PDB entry 7BSI | electron microscopy, 4.10 A resolution (low resolution: residue-level contacts below are approximate; hydrogen-bond / salt-bridge calls are withheld) | chains M and b of the 47 polymer chains in the assembly

== Chain M ==
Molecule: Major capsid protein
Organism: Epstein-Barr virus (strain B95-8)
UniProtKB: P03226 (MCP_EBVB9); residue numbers follow UniProt; this construct covers 1-1381
Amino-acid sequence (1381 residues; each row starts with the number of its first residue):
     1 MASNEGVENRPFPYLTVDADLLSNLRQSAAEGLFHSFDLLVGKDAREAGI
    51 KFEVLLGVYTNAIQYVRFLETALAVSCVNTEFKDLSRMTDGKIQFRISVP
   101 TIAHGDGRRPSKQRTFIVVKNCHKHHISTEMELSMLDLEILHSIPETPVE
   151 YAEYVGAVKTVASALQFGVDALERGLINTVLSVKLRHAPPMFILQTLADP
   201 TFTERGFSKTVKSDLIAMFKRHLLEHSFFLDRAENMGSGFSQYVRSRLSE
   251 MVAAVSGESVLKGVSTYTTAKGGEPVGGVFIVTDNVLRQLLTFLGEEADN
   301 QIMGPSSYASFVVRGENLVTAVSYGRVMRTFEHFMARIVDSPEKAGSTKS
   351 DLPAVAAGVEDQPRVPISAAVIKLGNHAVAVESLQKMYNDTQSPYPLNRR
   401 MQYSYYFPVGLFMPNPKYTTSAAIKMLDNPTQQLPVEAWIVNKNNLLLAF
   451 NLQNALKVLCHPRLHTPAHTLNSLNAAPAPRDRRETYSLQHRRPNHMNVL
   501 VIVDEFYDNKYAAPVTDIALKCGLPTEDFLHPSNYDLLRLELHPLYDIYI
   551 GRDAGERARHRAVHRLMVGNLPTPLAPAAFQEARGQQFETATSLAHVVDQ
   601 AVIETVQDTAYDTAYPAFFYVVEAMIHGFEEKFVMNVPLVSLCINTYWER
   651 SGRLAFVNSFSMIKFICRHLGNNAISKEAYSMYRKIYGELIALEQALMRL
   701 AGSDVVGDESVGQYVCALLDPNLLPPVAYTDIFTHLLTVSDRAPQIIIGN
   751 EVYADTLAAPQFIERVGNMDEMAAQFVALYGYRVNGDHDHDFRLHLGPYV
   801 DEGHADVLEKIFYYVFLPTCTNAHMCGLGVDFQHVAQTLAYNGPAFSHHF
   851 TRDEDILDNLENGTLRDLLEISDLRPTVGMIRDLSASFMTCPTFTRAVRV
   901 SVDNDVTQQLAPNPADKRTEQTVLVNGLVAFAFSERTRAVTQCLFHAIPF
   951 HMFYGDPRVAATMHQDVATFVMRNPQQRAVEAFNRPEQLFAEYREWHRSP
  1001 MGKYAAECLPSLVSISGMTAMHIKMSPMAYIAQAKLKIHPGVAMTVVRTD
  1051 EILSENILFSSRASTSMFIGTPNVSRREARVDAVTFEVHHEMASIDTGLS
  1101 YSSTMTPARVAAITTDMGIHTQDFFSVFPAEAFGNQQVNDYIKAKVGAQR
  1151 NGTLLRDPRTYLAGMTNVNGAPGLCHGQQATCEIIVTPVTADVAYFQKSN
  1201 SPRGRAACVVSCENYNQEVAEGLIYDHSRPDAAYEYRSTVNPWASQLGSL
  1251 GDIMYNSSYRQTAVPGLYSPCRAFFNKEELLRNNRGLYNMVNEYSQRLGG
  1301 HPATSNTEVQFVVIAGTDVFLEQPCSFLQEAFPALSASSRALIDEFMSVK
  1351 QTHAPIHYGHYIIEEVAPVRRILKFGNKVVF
Not modelled in the structure: 1-3, 1150-1173

== Chain b ==
Molecule: Triplex capsid protein 1
Organism: Epstein-Barr virus (strain B95-8)
UniProtKB: P03187 (TRX1_EBVB9); residues 1-364 here = UniProt positions 1-364
Amino-acid sequence (364 residues; row label = number of the first residue in the row):
     1 MKVQGSVDRRRLQRRIAGLLPPPARRLNISRGSEFTRDVRGLVEEHAQAS
    51 SLSAAAVWRAGLLAPGEVAVAGGGSGGGSFSWSGWRPPVFGDFLIHASSF
   101 NNAEATGTPLFQFKQSDPFSGVDAVFTPLSLFILMNHGRGVAARVEAGGG
   151 LTRMANLLYDSPATLADLVPDFGRLVADRRFHNFITPVGPLVENIKSTYL
   201 NKITTVVHGPVVSKAIPRSTVKVTVPQEAFVDLDAWLSGGAGGGGGVCFV
   251 GGLGLQPCPADARLYVALTYEEAGPRFTFFQSSRGHCQIMNILRIYYSPS
   301 IMHRYAVVQPLHIEELTFGAVACLGTFSATDGWRRSAFNYRGSSLPVVEI
   351 DSFYSNVSDWEVIL
Not modelled in the structure: 1-8, 72-81, 138-149, 239-255

== How chain M and chain b interact ==
Contacting residue pairs (45; chain M residue first):
  Tyr-65(M) / Arg-31(b)
  Met-135(M) / Glu-45(b)
  Leu-136(M) / Arg-218(b)
  Leu-136(M) / Ser-219(b)
  Leu-136(M) / Thr-220(b)
  Leu-138(M) / Val-43(b)
  Leu-138(M) / Glu-45(b)
  Glu-139(M) / Glu-45(b)
  Glu-139(M) / Ala-47(b)
  Glu-139(M) / Arg-218(b)
  Leu-141(M) / Arg-40(b)
  Leu-141(M) / Val-43(b)
  His-142(M) / Glu-44(b)
  His-142(M) / His-46(b)
  His-142(M) / Arg-59(b)
  Val-161(M) / Phe-35(b)
  Leu-165(M) / Gly-32(b)
  Leu-165(M) / Phe-35(b)
  Val-169(M) / Gly-32(b)
  Thr-1071(M) / Asn-28(b)
  Pro-1072(M) / Leu-27(b)
  Pro-1072(M) / Asn-28(b)
  Pro-1072(M) / Ile-29(b)
  Asn-1073(M) / Leu-27(b)
  Val-1074(M) / Arg-25(b)
  Val-1074(M) / Arg-26(b)
  Val-1074(M) / Leu-27(b)
  Val-1074(M) / Ile-29(b)
  Ser-1075(M) / Arg-25(b)
  Ser-1075(M) / Arg-26(b)
  Arg-1076(M) / Pro-23(b)
  Arg-1076(M) / Leu-42(b)
  Arg-1080(M) / Asp-261(b)
  Arg-1080(M) / Thr-326(b)
  Arg-1080(M) / Phe-327(b)
  Arg-1080(M) / Ser-328(b)
  Val-1081(M) / Trp-85(b)
  Val-1081(M) / Pro-210(b)
  Val-1081(M) / Ser-352(b)
  Val-1081(M) / Phe-353(b)
  Val-1081(M) / Tyr-354(b)
  Asp-1082(M) / Asp-351(b)
  Asp-1082(M) / Ser-352(b)
  Phe-1086(M) / Leu-42(b)
  Phe-1086(M) / Val-43(b)
Other interface residues (no listed pair), chain M (25 interface residues in all): Ile-144, Tyr-154, Gln-166, Glu-1078, Ala-1079
Other interface residues (no listed pair), chain b (34 interface residues in all): Val-39, Val-70, Gly-84, Ala-260

== Overview ==
25 residues of chain M face 34 of chain b across their interface.
Chain M is Major capsid protein and chain b is Triplex capsid protein 1, both from Epstein-Barr virus (strain
B95-8); the structure, Epstein-Barr virus, one asymmetric unit structure of the icosahedral tegumented capsid,
was determined by electron microscopy, deposited together with 7BQT, 7BQX, 7BR7 and 7BR8.
